8COJ - chain A; structure by X-ray diffraction, 2.10 A resolution.

# Chain A
Name: Adenylate cyclase type 10
From: Homo sapiens
Notes: EC 4.6.1.1
UniProt: Q96PN6 (ADCYA_HUMAN); residues 1-469 here = UniProt positions 1-469
Amino-acid sequence (475 residues; each row starts with the number of its first residue):
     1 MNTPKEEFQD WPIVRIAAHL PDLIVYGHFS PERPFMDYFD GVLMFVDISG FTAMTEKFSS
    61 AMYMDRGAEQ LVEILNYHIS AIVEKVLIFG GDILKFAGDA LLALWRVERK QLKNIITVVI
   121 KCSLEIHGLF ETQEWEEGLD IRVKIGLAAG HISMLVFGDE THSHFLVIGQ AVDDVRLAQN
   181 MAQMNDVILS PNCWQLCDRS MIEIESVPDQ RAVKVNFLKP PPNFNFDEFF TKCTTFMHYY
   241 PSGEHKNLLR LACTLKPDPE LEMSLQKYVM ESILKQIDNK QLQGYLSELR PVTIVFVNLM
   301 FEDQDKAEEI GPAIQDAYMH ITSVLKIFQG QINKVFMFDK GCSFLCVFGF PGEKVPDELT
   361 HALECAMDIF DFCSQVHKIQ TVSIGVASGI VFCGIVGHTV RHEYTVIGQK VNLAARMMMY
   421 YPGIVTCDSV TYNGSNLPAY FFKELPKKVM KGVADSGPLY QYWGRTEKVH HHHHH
Not modelled in the structure: 1-6, 132-139, 469-475
Differences from the reference sequence: expression tag (470-475)
Modified / non-standard residues: C253 (s,S-(2-hydroxyethyl)thiocysteine; CME)
Residues lining bound ligands: VE1 (4-chloranyl-6-[4-[(3-fluorophenyl)methyl]-1-methyl-pyrazol-3-yl]pyrimidin-2-amine): F45, L94, K95, F96, A97, A100, L101, L102, F165, L166, V167, V172, V175, R176, Q179, F336, M337, F338
Curated features (UniProtKB/Swiss-Prot):
  - binding site (ATP): D47 to T52, D99, K144, V406, N412 to R416
  - binding site (Mg(2+)): D47, I48, D99
  - binding site (hydrogencarbonate): K95, V167, R176, M337

# Overview
Ligands of chain A: compound VE1. UniProt lists 14 ATP-binding residues, 3 Mg2+-binding residues and 4
hydrogencarbonate-binding residues.
Chain A is Adenylate cyclase type 10 (Homo sapiens); the structure, Crystal structure of human soluble
adenylyl cyclase catalytic domain in complex with the inhibitor TDI-10228, was determined by X-ray
diffraction, deposited together with 8CO7, 8CNH and 8COT.
